PDB entry 7T6S | electron microscopy, 3.00 A resolution | chains A and R of the 5 polymer chains in the assembly

# Chain A
Protein: Guanine nucleotide-binding protein G(i) subunit alpha-1
From: Homo sapiens
UniProtKB: P63096 (GNAI1_HUMAN); residue numbers follow UniProt; this construct covers 2-354
Sequence (353 residues; each row starts with the number of its first residue):
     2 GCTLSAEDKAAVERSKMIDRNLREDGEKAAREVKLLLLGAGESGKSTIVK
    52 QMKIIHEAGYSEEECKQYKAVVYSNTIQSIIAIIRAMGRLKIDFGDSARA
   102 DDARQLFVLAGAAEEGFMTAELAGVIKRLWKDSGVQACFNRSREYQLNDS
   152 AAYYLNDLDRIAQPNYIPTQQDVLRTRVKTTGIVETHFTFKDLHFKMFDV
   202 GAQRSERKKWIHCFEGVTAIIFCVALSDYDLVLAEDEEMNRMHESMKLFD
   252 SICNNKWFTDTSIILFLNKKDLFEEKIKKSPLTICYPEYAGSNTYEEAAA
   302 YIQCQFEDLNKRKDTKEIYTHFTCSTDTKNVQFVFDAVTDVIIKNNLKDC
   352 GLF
Unresolved in the structure: 2-4, 56-181, 234-240
Differences from the reference sequence: conflict Ala203 (Gly in P63096), Ser326 (Ala in P63096)

# Chain R
Protein: N-formyl peptide receptor 2
From: Homo sapiens
UniProtKB: P25090 (FPR2_HUMAN); residues 1-342 here = UniProt positions 1-342
Sequence (390 residues; row label = number of the first residue in the row; numbers below 1 keep their minus sign (Asp-47 is residue -47)):
   -47 DYKDDDDVDMGQPGNGSAFLLAPNGSHAPDHDVTQQRDEENLYFQGASME
     3 TNFSTPLNEYEEVSYESAGYTVLRILPLVVLGVTFVLGVLGNGLVIWVAG
    53 FRMTRTVTTICYLNLALADFSFTATLPFLIVSMAMGEKWPFGWFLCKLIH
   103 IVVDINLFGSVFLIGFIALDRCICVLHPVWAQNHRTVSLAMKVIVGPWIL
   153 ALVLTLPVFLFLTTVTIPNGDTYCTFNFASWGGTPEERLKVAITMLTARG
   203 IIRFVIGFSLPMSIVAICYGLIAAKIHKKGMIKSSRPLRVLTAVVASFFI
   253 CWFPFQLVALLGTVWLKEMLFYGKYKIIDILVNPTSSLAFFNSCLNPMLY
   303 VFVGQDFRERLIHSLPTSLERALSEDSAPTNDTAANSASP
Unresolved in the structure: -47 to 19, 318-342
Differences from the reference sequence: expression tag (-47 to 0)
Residues lining bound ligands: FUI (N-(4-chlorophenyl)-N'-[1-methyl-3-oxo-2-phenyl-5-(propan-2-yl)-2,3-dihydro-1H-pyrazol-4-yl]urea): Leu81, His102, Val105, Asp106, Leu109, Phe110, Val113, Arg201, Arg205, Gly209, Trp254, Phe257, Gln258, Ala261, Val284, Phe292
Reported in the primary citation:
  - binding site for FUI: Leu81, His102, Asp106, Leu109, Phe110, Val113, Arg201, Arg205, Trp254, Phe257, Val284, Phe292
  - contacts within the chain: Tyr64-Arg123 (hydrogen bond), Arg123-Tyr221 (hydrogen bond)
  - mutagenesis - D106A: decreased signaling in response to CGEN-885A
  - mutagenesis - R201A, R205A: unchanged signaling in response to CGEN-885A

# Interface between chain A and chain R
Residue-residue contacts (34; chain A residue first):
  Glu28(A) - Thr138(R)
  Glu28(A) - Ser140(R)  hydrogen bond
  Arg32(A) - Gln134(R)
  Arg32(A) - Asn135(R)  hydrogen bond (side chain-backbone)
  Arg32(A) - Thr138(R)
  Val34(A) - Gln134(R)
  Lys192(A) - Val131(R)
  Asp193(A) - Val131(R)
  Asp193(A) - Asn135(R)  hydrogen bond (backbone-side chain)
  Leu194(A) - Val131(R)  hydrophobic
  Leu194(A) - Gln134(R)
  Lys314(A) - Lys235(R)
  Asp315(A) - Lys235(R)  hydrogen bond (backbone-side chain)
  Phe336(A) - Val131(R)  hydrophobic
  Thr340(A) - Pro130(R)
  Asp341(A) - Lys231(R)  salt bridge
  Ile343(A) - Pro130(R)  hydrophobic
  Ile343(A) - Gln134(R)
  Ile344(A) - Val127(R)
  Ile344(A) - Pro130(R)  hydrophobic
  Ile344(A) - Lys227(R)
  Ile344(A) - Lys231(R)
  Ile344(A) - Met233(R)  hydrophobic
  Asn347(A) - Cys126(R)  hydrogen bond (side chain-backbone)
  Leu348(A) - Val127(R)  hydrophobic
  Cys351(A) - Tyr64(R)
  Cys351(A) - Arg123(R)
  Gly352(A) - Arg238(R)
  Gly352(A) - Val242(R)
  Gly352(A) - Val305(R)
  Leu353(A) - Ile224(R)  hydrophobic
  Leu353(A) - Pro239(R)
  Leu353(A) - Leu243(R)  hydrophobic
  Phe354(A) - Arg238(R)  hydrogen bond (backbone-side chain)
Interface residues without a listed pair, chain A (25 interface residues in all): Ala31, Glu33, His195, Thr316, Lys345, Asp350
Interface residues without a listed pair, chain R (23 interface residues in all): Thr60, Ile228, Gly306
The authors on this interface:
  - pairs named by the authors: Arg123(R)-Cys351(A)
  - interface residues, chain A: Leu194(A), Phe336(A), Ile343(A), Ile344(A), Leu348(A), Leu353(A), Phe354(A)
  - interface residues, chain R: Pro130(R), Val131(R), Gln134(R), Asn135(R), Thr138(R), Met233(R)

# Summary
The interface between chain A and chain R involves 25 residues on one side and 23 on the other, with 6
hydrogen bonds and 1 salt bridge. Polar contacts include Asp341(A)-Lys231(R), Glu28(A)-Ser140(R) and
Arg32(A)-Asn135(R). The authors report a contact between Arg123(R) and Cys351(A). The paper reports a binding
site for FUI at Leu81(R), His102(R) and Asp106(R) among others; D106A of chain R reduces signaling in response
to CGEN-885A; 3 substitutions were tested in all.
Here chain A is Guanine nucleotide-binding protein G(i) subunit alpha-1 and chain R is N-formyl peptide
receptor 2, both from Homo sapiens. Entry 7T6S (Structure of the human FPR2-Gi complex with compound C43) was
determined by electron microscopy together with 7T6T, 7T6U and 7T6V from the same study.
